PDB entry 4WCF | X-ray diffraction, 1.93 A resolution | chains B and C of the 4 polymer chains in the assembly

Chain B:
Name: Pteridine reductase
Source organism: Trypanosoma brucei brucei
UniProtKB: O76290 (O76290_TRYBB); residue numbers follow UniProt; this construct covers 1-268
Chain sequence (268 residues; each row starts with the number of its first residue):
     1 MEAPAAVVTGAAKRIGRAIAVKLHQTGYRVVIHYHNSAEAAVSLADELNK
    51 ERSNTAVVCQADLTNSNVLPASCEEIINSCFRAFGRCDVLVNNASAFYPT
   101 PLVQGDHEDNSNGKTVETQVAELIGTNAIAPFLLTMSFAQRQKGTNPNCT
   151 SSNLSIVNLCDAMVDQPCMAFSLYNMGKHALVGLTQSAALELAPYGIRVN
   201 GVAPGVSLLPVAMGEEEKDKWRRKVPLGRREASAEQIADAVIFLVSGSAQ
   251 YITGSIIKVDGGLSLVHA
Unresolved in the structure: 1, 104-112, 143-152, 211
Modified residues: Cys59 (cysteinesulfonic acid; OCS); Cys73 (S-oxy cysteine; CSX); Cys168 (S-oxy cysteine; CSX)
Ligand contacts:
  - 3KN (3-(5-amino-1,3,4-thiadiazol-2-yl)pyridin-4-amine): Ser95, Phe97, Asp161, Tyr174, Leu209, Pro210
  - NADP (NAP; NADP nicotinamide-adenine-dinucleotide phosphate): Gly10, Ala12, Arg14, Ile15, Gly16, His33, Tyr34, His35, Asn36, Ser37, Ala61, Asp62, Leu63, Thr64, Asn93, Ala94, Ser95, Ala96, Thr126, Asn127, Leu159, Cys160, Asp161, Tyr174, Lys178, Pro204, Gly205, Val206, Ser207, Leu208

Chain C:
Name: Pteridine reductase
Source organism: Trypanosoma brucei brucei
UniProtKB: O76290 (O76290_TRYBB); numbering as in UniProt (aligned over 1-268)
Chain sequence (268 residues; each row starts with the number of its first residue):
     1 MEAPAAVVTGAAKRIGRAIAVKLHQTGYRVVIHYHNSAEAAVSLADELNK
    51 ERSNTAVVCQADLTNSNVLPASCEEIINSCFRAFGRCDVLVNNASAFYPT
   101 PLVQGDHEDNSNGKTVETQVAELIGTNAIAPFLLTMSFAQRQKGTNPNCT
   151 SSNLSIVNLCDAMVDQPCMAFSLYNMGKHALVGLTQSAALELAPYGIRVN
   201 GVAPGVSLLPVAMGEEEKDKWRRKVPLGRREASAEQIADAVIFLVSGSAQ
   251 YITGSIIKVDGGLSLVHA
Unresolved in the structure: 1, 104-113, 143-152, 211
Modified residues: Cys59 (cysteinesulfonic acid; OCS); Cys168 (S-oxy cysteine; CSX)
Ligand contacts:
  - 3KN (3-(5-amino-1,3,4-thiadiazol-2-yl)pyridin-4-amine): Ser95, Phe97, Asp161, Tyr174, Gly205, Val206, Pro210
  - NADP (NAP; NADP nicotinamide-adenine-dinucleotide phosphate): Gly10, Ala12, Lys13, Arg14, Ile15, Gly16, His33, Tyr34, His35, Asn36, Ser37, Ala61, Asp62, Leu63, Thr64, Asn93, Ala94, Ser95, Ala96, Thr126, Asn127, Leu159, Cys160, Asp161, Tyr174, Lys178, Pro204, Gly205, Val206, Ser207, Leu208

How chain B and chain C interact:
Pairs across the interface (23; chain B residue first):
  Met163(B) - His267(C)
  Asp165(B) - Leu265(C)
  Gln166(B) - Gln166(C)  hydrogen bond
  Gln166(B) - Ser264(C)
  Gln166(B) - Leu265(C)
  Gln166(B) - His267(C)
  Pro167(B) - Leu265(C)
  Pro167(B) - His267(C)
  Trp221(B) - His267(C)
  Lys224(B) - Ala268(C)  hydrogen bond (side chain-backbone)
  Ser264(B) - Gln166(C)
  Leu265(B) - Asp165(C)
  Leu265(B) - Gln166(C)
  Leu265(B) - Pro167(C)
  Val266(B) - Ala268(C)  hydrophobic
  His267(B) - Met163(C)
  His267(B) - Gln166(C)
  His267(B) - Pro167(C)
  His267(B) - Trp221(C)
  His267(B) - Ala268(C)
  Ala268(B) - Lys224(C)  hydrogen bond (backbone-side chain)
  Ala268(B) - Val266(C)  hydrophobic
  Ala268(B) - His267(C)
Also at the interface, not in a pair above, chain B (12 interface residues in all): Cys168
Also at the interface, not in a pair above, chain C (12 interface residues in all): Cys168

Summary:
Chain B and chain C each contribute 12 residues to their interface, with 3 hydrogen bonds. Among the polar
pairs are Gln166(B)-Gln166(C), Lys224(B)-Ala268(C) and Ala268(B)-Lys224(C). Chain B binds NADP and compound
3KN. Chain C binds NADP and compound 3KN.
Here chain B is Pteridine reductase and chain C is Pteridine reductase, both from Trypanosoma brucei brucei.
Entry 4WCF (Trypanosoma brucei PTR1 in complex with inhibitor 9) was determined by X-ray diffraction,
deposited together with 5IZC, 4WCD, 2YHI and 2YHU.
